9R96 - chains A and C of the 6 polymer chains in the assembly; structure by electron microscopy, 3.10 A resolution.

Chain A:
Molecule: DNA-directed RNA polymerase, mitochondrial
Organism: Homo sapiens
Notes: EC 2.7.7.6
UniProt: O00411 (RPOM_HUMAN); residue numbers follow UniProt; this construct covers 43-1230
Chain sequence (1188 residues; each row starts with the number of its first residue):
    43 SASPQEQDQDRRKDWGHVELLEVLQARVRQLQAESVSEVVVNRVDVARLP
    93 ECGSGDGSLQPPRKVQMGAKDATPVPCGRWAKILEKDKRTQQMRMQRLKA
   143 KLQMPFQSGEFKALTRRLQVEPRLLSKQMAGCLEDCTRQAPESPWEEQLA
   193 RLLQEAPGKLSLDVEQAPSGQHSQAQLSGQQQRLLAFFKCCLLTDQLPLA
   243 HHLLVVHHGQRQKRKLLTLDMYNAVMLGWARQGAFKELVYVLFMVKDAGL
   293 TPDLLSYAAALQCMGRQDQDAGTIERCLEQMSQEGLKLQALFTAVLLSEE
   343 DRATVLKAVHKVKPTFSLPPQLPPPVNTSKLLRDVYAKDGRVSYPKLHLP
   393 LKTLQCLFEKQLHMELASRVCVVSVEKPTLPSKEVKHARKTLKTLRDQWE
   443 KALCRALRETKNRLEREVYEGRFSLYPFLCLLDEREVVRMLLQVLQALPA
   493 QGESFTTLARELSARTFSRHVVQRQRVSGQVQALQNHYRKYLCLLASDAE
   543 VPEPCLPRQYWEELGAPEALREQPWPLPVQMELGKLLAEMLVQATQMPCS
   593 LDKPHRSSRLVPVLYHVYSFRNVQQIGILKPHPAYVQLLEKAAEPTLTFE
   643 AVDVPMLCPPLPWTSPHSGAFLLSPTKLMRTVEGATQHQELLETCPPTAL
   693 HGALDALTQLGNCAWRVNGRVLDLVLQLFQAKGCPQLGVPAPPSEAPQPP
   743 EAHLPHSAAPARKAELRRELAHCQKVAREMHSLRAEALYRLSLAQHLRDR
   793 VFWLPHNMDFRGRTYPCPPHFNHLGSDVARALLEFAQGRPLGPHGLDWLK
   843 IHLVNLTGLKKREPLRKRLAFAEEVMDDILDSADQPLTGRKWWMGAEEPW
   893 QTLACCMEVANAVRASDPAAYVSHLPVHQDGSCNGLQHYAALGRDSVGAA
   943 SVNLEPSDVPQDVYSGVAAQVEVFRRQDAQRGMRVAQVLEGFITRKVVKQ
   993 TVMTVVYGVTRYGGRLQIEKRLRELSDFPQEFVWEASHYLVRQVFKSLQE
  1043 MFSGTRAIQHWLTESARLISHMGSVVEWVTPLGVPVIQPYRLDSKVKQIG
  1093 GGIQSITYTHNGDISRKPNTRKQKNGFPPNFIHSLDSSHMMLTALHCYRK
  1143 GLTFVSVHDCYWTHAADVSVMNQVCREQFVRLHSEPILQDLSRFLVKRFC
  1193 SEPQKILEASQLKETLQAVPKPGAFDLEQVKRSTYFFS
Unresolved in the structure: 43-121, 147-156, 200-216, 741-754
Metal / ion sites: Mg2+: D922, G923, D1151 (together with GTP)
Ligand contacts: GTP (guanosine-5'-triphosphate): R805, D922, G923, S924, C925, N926, G927, Y956, R987, K991, Q992, M995, T996, Y999, P1121, H1125, D1151
What the authors report for this chain:
  - mutagenesis - W1026A: decreased catalytic activity

Chain C:
Molecule: Transcription factor A, mitochondrial
Organism: Homo sapiens
UniProt: Q00059 (TFAM_HUMAN); numbering as in UniProt (aligned over 43-245)
Chain sequence (230 residues; numbered 16 to 245; the number before each row is that of its first residue):
    16 MSYYHHHHHHDYDIPTTENLYFQGAMGSSVLASCPKKPVSSYLRFSKEQL
    66 PIFKAQNPDAKTTELIRRIAQRWRELPDSKKKIYQDAYRAEWQVYKEEIS
   116 RFKEQLTPSQIMSLEKEIMDKHLKRKAMTKKKELTLLGKPKRPRSAYNVY
   166 VAERFQEAKGDSPQEKLKTVKENWKNLSDSEKELYIQHAKEDETRYHNEM
   216 KSWEEQMIEVGRKDLLRRTIKKQRKYGAEE
Unresolved in the structure: 16-42, 171-178, 191-197, 232-245
Sequence notes: initiating methionine (16); expression tag (17-42)

Interface between chain A and chain C:
Residue-residue contacts (12):
  W122(A) - L199(C)
  W122(A) - H203(C)  hydrogen bond
  K128(A) - H203(C)
  K128(A) - Y211(C)  hydrogen bond
  M135(A) - L151(C)
  K143(A) - V225(C)
  T157(A) - V225(C)
  T157(A) - R227(C)
  R158(A) - V225(C)  hydrogen bond (backbone-backbone)
  R158(A) - G226(C)  hydrogen bond (side chain-backbone)
  R159(A) - E224(C)
  R458(A) - D229(C)
Also at the interface, not in a pair above, chain A (12 interface residues in all): I125, Q138, N454, E457
Also at the interface, not in a pair above, chain C (14 interface residues in all): T150, G153, K156, Y200, K228

In short:
Chain A and chain C form an interface of 12 and 14 residues respectively; the contacts include 4 hydrogen
bonds. Polar pairs include W122(A)-H203(C), K128(A)-Y211(C) and R158(A)-G226(C). Ligands of chain A: GTP. The
Mg2+ site is built by D922(A), G923(A) and D1151(A). From the paper: W1026A of chain A reduces catalytic
activity.
Here chain A is DNA-directed RNA polymerase, mitochondrial and chain C is Transcription factor A,
mitochondrial, both from Homo sapiens. Entry 9R96 (Cryo-EM structure of the human mitochondrial RNA polymerase
transcription initiation complex (POLRMT/TFAM/TFB2M/DNA/RNA) with a slipped 3-mer ...) was determined by
electron microscopy (same publication as 9GZM, 9GZN, 9GZO and 9R95).
